PDB entry 3W5P | X-ray diffraction, 1.90 A resolution | chains A and C

Chain A:
Protein: Vitamin D3 receptor
Source organism: Rattus norvegicus
Notes: fragment: vdr-lbd
UniProtKB: P13053 (VDR_RAT); numbering as in UniProt; present here: 116-159, 207-423
Amino-acid sequence (271 residues; numbered 106 to 423; 47 numbers in that range are skipped by the numbering (no residue carries them; nothing is unmodelled there); the number before each row is that of its first residue):
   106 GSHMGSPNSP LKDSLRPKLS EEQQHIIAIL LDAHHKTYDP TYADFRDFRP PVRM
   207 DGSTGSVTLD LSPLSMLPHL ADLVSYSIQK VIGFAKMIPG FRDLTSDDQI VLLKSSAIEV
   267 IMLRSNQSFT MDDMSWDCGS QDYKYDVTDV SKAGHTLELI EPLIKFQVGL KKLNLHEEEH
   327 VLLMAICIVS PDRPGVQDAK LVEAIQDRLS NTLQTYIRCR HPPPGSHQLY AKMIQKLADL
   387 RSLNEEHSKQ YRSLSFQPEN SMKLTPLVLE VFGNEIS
Disordered / not traced: 106-122, 207-217, 421-423
Differences from the reference sequence: expression tag (106-115)
Residues lining bound ligands: Lithocholic acid (4OA; (3beta,5beta,14beta,17alpha)-3-hydroxycholan-24-oic acid): Y143, Y147, L226, L229, V230, I264, I267, M268, R270, S271, S274, W282, C284, Y291, V296, A299, H301, L305, I306, L309, H393
Reported in the primary citation:
  - binding site for Lithocholic acid: Y143, L226, L229, V230, S233, I264, M268, R270, S274, W282, V296, A299, H301, L305, I306, L309, H393

Chain C:
Protein: Mediator of RNA polymerase II transcription subunit 1
Notes: fragment: drip 205 nr2 box peptide
UniProtKB: Q15648 (MED1_HUMAN); residues 625-637 here correspond to UniProt positions 640-652 (UniProt number = residue number + 15)
Amino-acid sequence (13 residues; each row starts with the number of its first residue):
   625 KNHPMLMNLL KDN
Disordered / not traced: 636-637

Chain A / chain C interface:
Residue-residue contacts (21; chain A residue first):
  I238(A) with L630(C), hydrophobic; L633(C); L634(C), hydrophobic
  K242(A) with L633(C), hydrogen bond (side chain-backbone); L634(C), hydrogen bond (side chain-backbone)
  F247(A) with L634(C), hydrophobic
  S252(A) with M631(C), hydrogen bond
  Q255(A) with L634(C)
  I256(A) with H627(C); L630(C), hydrophobic; L634(C), hydrophobic
  L259(A) with L630(C), hydrophobic; L634(C), hydrophobic
  K260(A) with H627(C), hydrogen bond
  P412(A) with M629(C), hydrophobic
  L413(A) with M629(C); L633(C), hydrophobic
  E416(A) with H627(C); P628(C); M629(C), hydrogen bond (side chain-backbone); L630(C), hydrogen bond (side chain-backbone)
Interface residues without a listed pair, chain A (13 interface residues in all): Q235, V417
Interface residues without a listed pair, chain C (8 interface residues in all): K635
The authors on this interface:
  - pairs named by the authors: K242(A)-L633(C) (hydrogen bond), E416(A)-M629(C) (hydrogen bond)
  - interface residues, chain A: I238(A), I256(A), L259(A), L413(A), V417(A)

In short:
Chain A and chain C form an interface of 13 and 8 residues respectively, with 6 hydrogen bonds. Polar pairs
include K242(A)-L633(C), K242(A)-L634(C) and S252(A)-M631(C). The paper describes hydrogen bonds between
K242(A) and L633(C) and E416(A) and M629(C). The paper reports a binding site for Lithocholic acid at Y143(A),
L226(A) and L229(A) among others; interface residues I238(A), I256(A) and L259(A) among others.
Here chain A is Vitamin D3 receptor (Rattus norvegicus) and chain C is Mediator of RNA polymerase II
transcription subunit 1. Entry 3W5P (Crystal structure of complexes of vitamin D receptor ligand binding
domain with lithocholic acid derivatives) was determined by X-ray diffraction, deposited together with 3W5Q,
3W5R and 3W5T.
